6HUO - chains D and E of the 6 polymer chains in the assembly; structure by electron microscopy, 3.26 A resolution.

== Chain D ==
Protein: Gamma-aminobutyric acid receptor subunit alpha-1
Organism: Bos taurus
Reference sequence: chimeric construct of P08219, P14867: residues -34 to -8 from P08219 (GBRA1_BOVIN) positions 1-27 (UniProt number = residue number + 35); residues 1-429 from P14867 positions 28-456 (UniProt number = residue number + 27)
Chain sequence (464 residues; each row starts with the number of its first residue; numbers below 1 keep their minus sign (Met-34 is residue -34)):
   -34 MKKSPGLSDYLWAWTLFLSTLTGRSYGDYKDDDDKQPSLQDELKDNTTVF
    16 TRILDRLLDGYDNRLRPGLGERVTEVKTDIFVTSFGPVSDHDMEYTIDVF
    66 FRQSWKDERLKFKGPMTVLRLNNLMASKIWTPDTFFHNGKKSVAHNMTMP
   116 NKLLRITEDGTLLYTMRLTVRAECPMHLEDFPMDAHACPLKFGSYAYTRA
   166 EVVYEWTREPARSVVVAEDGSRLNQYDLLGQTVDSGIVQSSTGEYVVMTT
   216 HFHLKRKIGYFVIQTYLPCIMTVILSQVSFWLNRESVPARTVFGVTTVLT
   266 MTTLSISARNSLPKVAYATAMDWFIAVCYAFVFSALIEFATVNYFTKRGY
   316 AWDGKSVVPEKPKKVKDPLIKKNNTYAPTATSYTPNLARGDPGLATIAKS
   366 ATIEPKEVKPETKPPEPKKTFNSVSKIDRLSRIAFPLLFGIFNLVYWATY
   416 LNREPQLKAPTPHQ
Unresolved in the structure: -34 to 12, 321-383, 419-429
Construct notes: linker (-7 to 0)
Disulfides: Cys139-Cys153
Covalent attachments: N-acetylglucosamine (NAG) linked to Asn111
Ligand contacts:
  - alprazolam (08H; 8-chloro-1-methyl-6-phenyl-4H-[1,2,4]triazolo[4,3-a][1,4]benzodiazepine): Phe100, His102, Ser159, Tyr160, Val203, Gln204, Ser205, Ser206, Tyr210
  - gamma-amino-butanoic acid (ABU): Phe65, Arg67, Leu118, Thr130
  - PIO ([(2R)-2-octanoyloxy-3-[oxidanyl-[(1R,2R,3S,4R,5R,6S)-2,3,6-tris(oxidanyl)-4,5-diphosphonooxy-cyclohexyl]oxy-phosphoryl]oxy-propyl] octanoate): Arg249, Thr306, Phe310, Thr311, Lys312, Arg313, Asn387, Ser388, Ser390, Lys391, Ile392, Leu395
UniProt features mapped onto this chain:
  - binding site (4-aminobutanoate): Arg67, Thr130
  - binding site (3alpha-hydroxy-5alpha-pregnan-11,20-dione): Trp246
  - glycosylation (N-linked (GlcNAc...) asparagine): Asn11, Asn111
What the authors report for this chain:
  - binding site for alprazolam: His102
  - conformationally variable residues (loop rearrangement): Ser206

== Chain E ==
Protein: Gamma-aminobutyric acid receptor subunit beta-3
Organism: Homo sapiens
Reference sequence: P28472 (GBRB3_HUMAN), isoform P28472-2; residues -24 to 448 here correspond to UniProt positions 1-473 (UniProt number = residue number + 25)
Chain sequence (473 residues; numbered -24 to 448; the number before each row is that of its first residue; numbers below 1 keep their minus sign (Met-24 is residue -24)):
   -24 MCSGLLELLLPIWLSWTLGTRGSEPRSVNDPGNMSFVKETVDKLLKGYDI
    26 RLRPDFGGPPVCVGMNIDIASIDMVSEVNMDYTLTMYFQQYWRDKRLAYS
    76 GIPLNLTLDNRVADQLWVPDTYFLNDKKSFVHGVTVKNRMIRLHPDGTVL
   126 YGLRITTTAACMMDLRRYPLDEQNCTLEIESYGYTTDDIEFYWRGGDKAV
   176 TGVERIELPQFSIVEHRLVSRNVVFATGAYPRLSLSFRLKRNIGYFILQT
   226 YMPSILITILSWVSFWINYDASAARVALGITTVLTMTTINTHLRETLPKI
   276 PYVKAIDMYLMGCFVFVFLALLEYAFVNYIFFGRGPQRQKKLAEKTAKAK
   326 NDRSKSESNRVDAHGNILLTSLEVHNEMNEVSGGIGDTRNSAISFDNSGI
   376 QYRKQSMPREGHGRFLGDRSLPHKKTHLRRRSSQLKIKIPDLTDVNAIDR
   426 WSRIVFPFTFSLFNLVYWLYYVN
Unresolved in the structure: -24 to 7, 313-418, 448
Disulfides: Cys136-Cys150
Covalent attachments: N-acetylglucosamine (NAG) linked to Asn80; glycan linked to Asn149
Ligand contacts: gamma-amino-butanoic acid (ABU): Tyr97, Glu155, Ser156, Tyr157, Phe200, Thr202, Tyr205
UniProt features mapped onto this chain:
  - binding site (benzamidine): Asp95 to Tyr97, Glu155 to Tyr157, Phe200
  - binding site (4-aminobutanoate): Tyr97, Glu155, Tyr157, Thr202
  - binding site (histamine): Tyr97, Ser156, Tyr157, Thr202
  - glycosylation (N-linked (GlcNAc...) asparagine): Asn8, Asn80, Asn149
What the authors report for this chain:
  - mutagenesis - K279T (20-fold): increased signaling in response to GABA (citing earlier work)

== Chain D / chain E interface ==
Residue-residue contacts (106):
  Phe15(D) with Leu27(E), hydrophobic; Phe31(E), hydrophobic
  Thr16(D) with Asp24(E), hydrogen bond; Leu27(E)
  Leu19(D) with Arg26(E)
  Asp20(D) with Arg26(E), salt bridge
  Leu23(D) with Arg26(E)
  Phe46(D) with Phe200(E), hydrophobic
  Asp63(D) with Leu99(E)
  Phe65(D) with Tyr97(E); Tyr157(E), hydrophobic
  Arg67(D) with Ala201(E)
  Met81(D) with Phe31(E)
  Leu84(D) with Phe31(E), hydrophobic
  Arg85(D) with Phe31(E); Gly158(E); Asp163(E), salt bridge
  Leu86(D) with Arg26(E)
  Asn87(D) with Ile25(E), hydrogen bond (side chain-backbone); Arg26(E); Tyr159(E)
  Leu89(D) with Ile25(E), hydrophobic; Arg26(E)
  Met90(D) with Arg26(E)
  His110(D) with Asp101(E); Lys102(E)
  Met112(D) with Thr96(E); Tyr97(E); Phe98(E), hydrophobic; Ser104(E); Phe105(E); Val106(E); Ile130(E), hydrophobic
  Thr113(D) with Pro94(E); Thr96(E), hydrogen bond (backbone-backbone); Leu128(E)
  Met114(D) with Val93(E), hydrophobic; Pro94(E); Asp95(E)
  Asn116(D) with Tyr97(E); Tyr157(E)
  Lys117(D) with Tyr157(E)
  Leu118(D) with Tyr157(E); Gly158(E); Tyr205(E)
  Arg120(D) with Gly158(E), hydrogen bond (side chain-backbone); Thr160(E); Thr202(E), hydrogen bond (side chain-backbone); Tyr205(E), hydrogen bond
  Thr130(D) with Tyr157(E), hydrogen bond
  Met131(D) with Tyr157(E), hydrogen bond (backbone-side chain)
  Arg132(D) with Tyr97(E); Phe98(E), hydrogen bond (side chain-backbone); Asp101(E); Tyr157(E), hydrogen bond (backbone-side chain)
  Arg187(D) with Ala135(E); Met137(E)
  Leu188(D) with Met137(E)
  Asn189(D) with Met55(E); Lys274(E); Pro276(E)
  Gln190(D) with Lys274(E)
  Lys222(D) with Pro276(E)
  Gly224(D) with Pro276(E)
  Tyr225(D) with Arg269(E); Pro273(E); Lys274(E); Ile275(E); Pro276(E)
  Ile228(D) with Tyr277(E); Val278(E), hydrophobic; Asp282(E)
  Gln229(D) with Asn265(E); Arg269(E), hydrogen bond (backbone-side chain)
  Thr230(D) with Arg269(E)
  Met236(D) with Phe289(E), hydrophobic
  Leu240(D) with Val258(E), hydrophobic; Phe293(E), hydrophobic; Leu296(E), hydrophobic
  Val243(D) with Leu297(E), hydrophobic; Ala300(E), hydrophobic
  Trp246(D) with Ala300(E); Tyr304(E)
  Leu247(D) with Ala300(E), hydrophobic; Asn303(E)
  Asn248(D) with Asn303(E); Phe307(E)
  Ser251(D) with Ser247(E)
  Ala254(D) with Ser247(E); Val251(E)
  Val257(D) with Ile255(E), hydrophobic
  Phe258(D) with Val251(E), hydrophobic; Ile255(E), hydrophobic; Leu296(E), hydrophobic
  Thr261(D) with Ile255(E); Leu259(E)
  Thr265(D) with Leu259(E)
  Ser272(D) with Arg269(E)
  Ser276(D) with Lys274(E), hydrogen bond
  Ala316(D) with Phe307(E), hydrophobic
  Trp317(D) with Phe306(E); Phe307(E); Gly310(E); Pro311(E), hydrophobic
  Gly319(D) with Phe306(E)
  Arg397(D) with Tyr304(E)
Interface residues without a listed pair, chain D (61 interface residues in all): Leu128, Leu232, Ile239, Pro253, Asp318, Val389
Interface residues without a listed pair, chain E (63 interface residues in all): Gly32, Trp92, Asn100, Ala248, Met286, Tyr299, Gly308

== Summary ==
The interface between chain D and chain E involves 61 residues on one side and 63 on the other, with 12
hydrogen bonds and 2 salt bridges. Among the polar pairs are Asp20(D)-Arg26(E), Arg85(D)-Asp163(E) and
Thr16(D)-Asp24(E). From the paper: a binding site for alprazolam at His102(D); K279T of chain E increases
signaling in response to GABA.
Here chain D is Gamma-aminobutyric acid receptor subunit alpha-1 (Bos taurus) and chain E is
Gamma-aminobutyric acid receptor subunit beta-3 (Homo sapiens). Entry 6HUO (CryoEM structure of human
full-length heteromeric alpha1beta3gamma2L GABA(A)R in complex with alprazolam (Xanax), GABA and megabody ...)
was determined by electron microscopy together with 6HUG, 6HUJ, 6HUK and 6HUP from the same study.
